PDB entry 2WTF | X-ray diffraction, 2.50 A resolution | chains A and P of the 3 polymer chains in the assembly

Chain A:
Name: DNA polymerase eta
From: Saccharomyces cerevisiae
Notes: EC 2.7.7.7
Reference sequence: Q04049 (POLH_YEAST); numbering as in UniProt (aligned over 1-513)
Chain sequence (536 residues; each row starts with the number of its first residue; numbers below 1 keep their minus sign (Met-22 is residue -22)):
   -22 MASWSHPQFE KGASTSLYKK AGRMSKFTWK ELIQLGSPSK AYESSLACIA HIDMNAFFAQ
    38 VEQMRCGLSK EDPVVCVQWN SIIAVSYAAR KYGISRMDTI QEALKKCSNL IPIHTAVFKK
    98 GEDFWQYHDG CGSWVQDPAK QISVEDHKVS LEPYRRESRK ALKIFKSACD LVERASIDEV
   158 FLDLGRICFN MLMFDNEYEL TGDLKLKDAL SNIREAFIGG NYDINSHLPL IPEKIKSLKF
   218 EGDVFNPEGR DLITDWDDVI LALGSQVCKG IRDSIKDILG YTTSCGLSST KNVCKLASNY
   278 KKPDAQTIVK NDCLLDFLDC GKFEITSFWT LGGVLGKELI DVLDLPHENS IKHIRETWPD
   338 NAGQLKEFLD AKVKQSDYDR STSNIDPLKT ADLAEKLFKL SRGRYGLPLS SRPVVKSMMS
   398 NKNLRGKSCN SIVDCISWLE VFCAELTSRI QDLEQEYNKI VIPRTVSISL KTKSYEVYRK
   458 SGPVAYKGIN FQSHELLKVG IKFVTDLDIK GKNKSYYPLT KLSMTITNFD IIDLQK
Unresolved in the structure: -22 to 0, 510-513
Bound ions: Ca2+ site 1: Asp30, Met31, Asp155 (together with 2'-deoxyadenosine 5'-triphosphate); Ca2+ site 2: Asp30, Asp155, Glu156 (together with 2'-deoxyadenosine 5'-triphosphate); Ca2+ site 3 near Asp289 (its only coordinating residue here); Ca2+ site 4: Asp318, Asp321
Ligand contacts: 2'-deoxyadenosine 5'-triphosphate (DTP): Asp30, Met31, Asn32, Ala33, Phe34, Phe35, Ile60, Ala61, Tyr64, Arg67, Arg73, Asp155, Glu156, Lys279
UniProt features mapped onto this chain:
  - binding site (Mg(2+)): Asp30, Asp155
  - mutagenesis: Asp30 (D30A: Abolishes DNA polymerase activity), Phe34 (F34L: Alters translesion activity), Glu39 (E39A: Abolishes DNA polymerase activity), Tyr64 (Y64F/A: Decreases efficiency of nucleotide incorporation), Arg67 (R67A: Decreases efficiency of nucleotide incorporation), Asp155 (D155A: Abolishes DNA polymerase activity and increases UV-induced mutations), Glu156 (E156A: Decreases efficiency of nucleotide incorporation), Lys279 (K279A: Decreases efficiency of nucleotide incorporation)

Chain P:
Molecule: 9-nt DNA strand
Sequence (9 nucleotides; numbered 1 to 9; the number before each row is that of its first residue):
     1 GTGGTGAGC

Interface between chain A and chain P:
Residue-residue contacts (6; chain A residue first):
  Ser153(A) - DC9(P)  phosphate contact
  Gly310(A) - DA7(P)  phosphate contact
  Val311(A) - DA7(P)  hydrogen bond to the phosphate
  Val454(A) - DG3(P)  phosphate contact
  Arg456(A) - DT2(P)  salt bridge to the phosphate
  Arg456(A) - DG3(P)  salt bridge to the phosphate
Other interface residues (no listed pair), chain A (9 interface residues in all): Ile154, Glu156, Trp306, Thr307
Other interface residues (no listed pair), chain P (5 interface residues in all): DG8

Summary:
Chain A and chain P form an interface of 9 and 5 residues respectively, with 1 hydrogen bond and 2 salt
bridges. Polar pairs include Val311(A)-DA7(P), Arg456(A)-DT2(P) and Arg456(A)-DG3(P). Bound to chain A:
2'-deoxyadenosine 5'-triphosphate.
Here chain A is DNA polymerase eta (Saccharomyces cerevisiae) and chain P is a 9-nt DNA strand. Entry 2WTF
(DNA polymerase eta in complex with the cis-diammineplatinum (II) 1,3- GTG intrastrand cross-link) was
determined by X-ray diffraction.
